PDB entry 6VPX | electron microscopy, 5.00 A resolution (low resolution: residue-level contacts below are approximate; hydrogen-bond / salt-bridge calls are withheld) | chains P and Q of the 17 polymer chains in the assembly

== Chain P ==
Protein: Antibody PGT151 Fab heavy chain
From: Homo sapiens
Notes: antibody fragment or engineered binder
Chain sequence (134 residues; row label = number of the first residue in the row):
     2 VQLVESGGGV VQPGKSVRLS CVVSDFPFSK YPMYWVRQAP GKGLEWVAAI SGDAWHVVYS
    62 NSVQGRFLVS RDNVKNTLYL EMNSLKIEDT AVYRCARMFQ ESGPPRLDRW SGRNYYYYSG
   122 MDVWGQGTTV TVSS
Disulfides: Cys22-Cys96

== Chain Q ==
Protein: Antibody PGT151 Fab light chain
From: Homo sapiens
Notes: antibody fragment or engineered binder
Chain sequence (109 residues; numbered 2 to 105 plus 5 insertion-coded residues; the number before each row is that of its first residue; a row labelled like 27A-27E holds insertion residues (27A, then the next letters in order)):
     2 IVMTQTPLSL SVTPGQPASI SCKSSE
27A-27E SLRQS
    28 NGKTSLYWYR QKPGQSPQLL VFEVSNRFSG VSDRFVGSGS GTDFTLRISR VEAEDVGFYY
    88 CMQSKDFPLT FGGGTKVD
Disulfides: Cys23-Cys88

== Chain P / chain Q interface ==
Contacting residue pairs (29; chain P residue first):
  Gln39(P) with Gln38(Q)
  Lys43(P) with Tyr87(Q)
  Gly44(P) with Tyr87(Q)
  Leu45(P) with Tyr87(Q); Phe98(Q)
  Trp47(P) with Phe94(Q); Pro95(Q); Leu96(Q); Phe98(Q)
  Val59(P) with Phe94(Q)
  Arg95(P) with Gln42(Q); Ser43(Q)
  Phe100(P) with Leu46(Q); Phe49(Q); Phe55(Q)
  Tyr118(P) with Gln27D(Q); Asn28(Q)
  Tyr119(P) with Phe94(Q)
  Ser120(P) with Tyr34(Q)
  Gly121(P) with Tyr34(Q); Ser91(Q)
  Met122(P) with Met89(Q)
  Trp125(P) with Tyr36(Q); Ser43(Q); Pro44(Q)
  Gly126(P) with Ser43(Q)
  Gln127(P) with Gly41(Q); Gln42(Q); Ser43(Q)
Also at the interface, not in a pair above, chain P (20 interface residues in all): Val37, Glu46, Gln101, Asp123
Also at the interface, not in a pair above, chain Q (22 interface residues in all): Ser32, Gln45, Gly100

== In short ==
20 residues of chain P face 22 of chain Q across their interface.
Chain P is Antibody PGT151 Fab heavy chain and chain Q is Antibody PGT151 Fab light chain, both from Homo
sapiens; the structure, Nanodisc of full-length HIV-1 Envelope glycoprotein clone AMC011 in complex with one
PGT151 Fab and three ..., was determined by electron microscopy.
